Entry 8JIZ (electron microscopy, 3.80 A resolution); this record covers chains B and E of the 8 polymer chains in the assembly.

== Chain B ==
Molecule: Glutamate receptor ionotropic, NMDA 1
Organism: Homo sapiens
UniProtKB: Q05586 (NMDZ1_HUMAN); residues 1-847 here = UniProt positions 1-847
Chain sequence (847 residues; row label = number of the first residue in the row):
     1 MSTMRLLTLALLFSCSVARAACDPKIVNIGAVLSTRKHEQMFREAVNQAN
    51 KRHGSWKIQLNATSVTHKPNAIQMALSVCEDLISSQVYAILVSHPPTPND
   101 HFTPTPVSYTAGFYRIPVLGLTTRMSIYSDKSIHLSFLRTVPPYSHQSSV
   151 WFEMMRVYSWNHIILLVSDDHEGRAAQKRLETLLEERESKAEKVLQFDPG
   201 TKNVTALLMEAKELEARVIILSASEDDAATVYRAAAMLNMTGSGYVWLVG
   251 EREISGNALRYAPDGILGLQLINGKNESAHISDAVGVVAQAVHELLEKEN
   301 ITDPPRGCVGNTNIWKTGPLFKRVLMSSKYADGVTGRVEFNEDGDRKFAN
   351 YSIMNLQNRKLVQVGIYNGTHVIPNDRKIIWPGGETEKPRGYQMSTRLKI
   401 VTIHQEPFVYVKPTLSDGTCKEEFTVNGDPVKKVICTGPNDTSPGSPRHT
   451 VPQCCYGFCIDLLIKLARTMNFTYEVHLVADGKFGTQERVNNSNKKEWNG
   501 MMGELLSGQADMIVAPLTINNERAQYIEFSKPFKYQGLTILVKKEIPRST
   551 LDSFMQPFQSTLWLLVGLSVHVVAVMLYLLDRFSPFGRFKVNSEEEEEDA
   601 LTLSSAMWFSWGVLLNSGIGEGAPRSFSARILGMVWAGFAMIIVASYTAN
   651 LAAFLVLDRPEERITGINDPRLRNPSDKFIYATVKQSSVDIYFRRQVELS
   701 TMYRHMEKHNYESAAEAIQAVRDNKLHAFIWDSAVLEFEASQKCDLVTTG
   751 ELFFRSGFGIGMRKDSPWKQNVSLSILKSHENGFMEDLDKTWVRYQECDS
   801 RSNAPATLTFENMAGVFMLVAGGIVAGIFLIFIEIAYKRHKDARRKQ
Disordered / not traced: 1-24, 549-552, 585-600, 621-626, 797-808, 845-847
Curated features (UniProtKB/Swiss-Prot):
  - region: Leu603 to Pro624 (Pore-forming)
  - binding site (glycine): Pro516, Thr518, Arg523, Ser688, Asp732
  - glycosylation (N-linked (GlcNAc...) asparagine): Asn61, Asn203, Asn239, Asn276, Asn300, Asn350, Asn368, Asn440, Asn471, Asn491, Asn674, Asn771
  - natural variant: Arg217 (R217W: In NDHMSR), Asp227 (D227H: In NDHMSR; uncertain significance), Arg306 (R306Q: Found in a patient with schizophrenia; uncertain significance), Asp552 (D552E: In NDHMSD), Pro557 (P557R: In NDHMSD), Ser560 (S560SS: In NDHMSD), Gly618 (G618R: In NDHMSD), Gly620 (G620R: In NDHMSD), Ala637 (A637S: In NDHMSD; uncertain significance; A637V: In NDHMSD; uncertain significance), Gly638 (G638A: In NDHMSD; G638V: In NDHMSD), Met641 (M641I: In NDHMSD; M641L: In NDHMSD; M641V: In NDHMSD), Ile642 (I642T: In NDHMSD; uncertain significance), 14 further natural variant entries in UniProt
  - mutagenesis: Ile642 (I642L: Slight decrease in glutamate and glycine agonist potency; mutant channels are activated at 2-fold higher glutamate and glycine concentrations), Val644 (V644M: Increase in glutamate and glycine agonist potency; mutant channels are activated lower glutamate and glycine concentrations), Ala653 (A653G: Increase in glutamate and glycine agonist potency; mutant channels are activated lower glutamate and glycine concentrations), Met813 (M813V: Slight decrease in glycine agonist potency; no effect on glutamate agonist potency)
Disulfides: Cys420-Cys454, Cys436-Cys455
Glycans and other covalent adducts: N-acetylglucosamine (NAG) linked to Asn61, Asn203, Asn276, Asn471, Asn771

== Chain E ==
Molecule: Fab5F6 Heavy Chain
Organism: Homo sapiens
Chain sequence (259 residues; row label = number of the first residue in the row; numbers below 1 keep their minus sign (Met-18 is residue -18)):
   -18 MDWTWSILFLVAAPTGAHSEVQLVESGGGLVKPGGSLRLSCAASGFTLSD
    32 YYMSWIRQAPGKGLEWISYISVSGTKIYYADSVKGRFTISRDNAKNSLFL
    82 EMNSLTAEDTAVYYCARDSGSTMYDGYNWFDPWGQGTLVTVSPASTKGPS
   132 VFPLAPSSKSTSGGTAALGCLVKDYFPEPVTVSWNSGALTSGVHTFPAVL
   182 QSSGLYSLSSVVTVPSSSLGTQTYICNVNHKPSNTKVDKRVEPKSCDKTH
   232 TCPPCPAPE
Disordered / not traced: -18 to 0, 229-240
Disulfides: Cys22-Cys96, Cys151-Cys207

== How chain B and chain E interact ==
Residue-residue contacts (12):
  Lys37(B) - Gly107(E)
  His38(B) - Tyr105(E)
  His38(B) - Asp106(E)  salt bridge
  His94(B) - Tyr105(E)  hydrogen bond (backbone-side chain)
  Pro95(B) - Tyr105(E)
  Pro96(B) - Met104(E)  hydrophobic
  Pro96(B) - Tyr108(E)
  Thr122(B) - Tyr105(E)
  Lys275(B) - Thr103(E)  hydrogen bond (side chain-backbone)
  Lys275(B) - Met104(E)
  Lys275(B) - Tyr105(E)
  Glu277(B) - Tyr105(E)
Interface residues without a listed pair, chain B (12 interface residues in all): Ser34, Asn276, Ser278, Lys360
Interface residues without a listed pair, chain E (7 interface residues in all): Tyr32
Interface features reported in the paper:
  - epitope / paratope residues, chain B: His38(B), Thr122(B)
  - epitope / paratope residues, chain E: Tyr105(E), Asp106(E), Tyr108(E)

== Summary ==
Chain B and chain E form an interface of 12 and 7 residues respectively, with 2 hydrogen bonds and 1 salt
bridge. Among the polar pairs are His38(B)-Asp106(E), His94(B)-Tyr105(E) and Lys275(B)-Thr103(E). Covalently
linked N-acetylglucosamine: at Asn61(B), Asn203(B), Asn276(B), Asn471(B) and Asn771(B). From the paper:
epitope/paratope residues His38(B), Thr122(B) and Tyr105(E) among others.
Here chain B is Glutamate receptor ionotropic, NMDA 1 and chain E is Fab5F6 Heavy Chain, both from Homo
sapiens. Entry 8JIZ (Cryo-EM structure of GluN1-2A NMDAR in complex with human Fab5F6 in two fab bind
conformation) was determined by electron microscopy (same publication as 8JJ0, 8JJ1 and 8JJ2).
